7T19 - chains P and A of the 3 polymer chains in the assembly; structure by X-ray diffraction, 2.01 A resolution.

== Chain P ==
Molecule: 12-nt DNA strand
Sequence (12 nucleotides; row label = number of the first residue in the row):
     1 GGGGTGTGGT AG

== Chain A ==
Protein: DNA repair protein REV1
Source organism: Saccharomyces cerevisiae
Notes: EC 2.7.7.-
UniProtKB: P12689 (REV1_YEAST); numbering as in UniProt (aligned over 296-746)
Sequence (451 residues; each row starts with the number of its first residue):
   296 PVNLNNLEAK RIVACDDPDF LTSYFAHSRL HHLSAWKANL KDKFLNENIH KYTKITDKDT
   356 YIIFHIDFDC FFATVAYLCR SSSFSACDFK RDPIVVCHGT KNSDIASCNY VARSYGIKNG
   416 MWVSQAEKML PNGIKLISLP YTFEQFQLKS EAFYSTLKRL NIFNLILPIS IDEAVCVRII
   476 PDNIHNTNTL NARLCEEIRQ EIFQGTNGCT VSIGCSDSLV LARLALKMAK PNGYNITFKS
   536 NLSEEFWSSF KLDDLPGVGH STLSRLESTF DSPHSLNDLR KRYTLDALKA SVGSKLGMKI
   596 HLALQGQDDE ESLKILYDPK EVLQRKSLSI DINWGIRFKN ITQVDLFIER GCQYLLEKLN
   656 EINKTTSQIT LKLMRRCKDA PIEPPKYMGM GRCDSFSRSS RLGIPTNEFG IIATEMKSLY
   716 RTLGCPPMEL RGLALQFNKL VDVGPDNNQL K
Unresolved in the structure: 296-306, 745-746
Metal / ion sites: Ca2+: Asp-362, Phe-363, Asp-467 (together with 2'-deoxyguanosine-5'-triphosphate)
Ligand contacts: 2'-deoxyguanosine-5'-triphosphate (DGT): Arg-324, Leu-325, Leu-328, Asp-362, Phe-363, Asp-364, Cys-365, Phe-366, Phe-367, Ala-401, Ser-402, Tyr-405, Arg-408, Asn-414, Asp-467, Lys-525
Swiss-Prot annotation at these positions:
  - region (Interaction with target DNA): Tyr-319 to Ser-329, Thr-395 to Asn-397, Gly-554 to Thr-557, Arg-620 to Asn-628
  - binding site (dCTP): Arg-324, Asp-362 to Phe-366, Ser-402 to Arg-408, Asn-414, Asp-467
  - binding site (Mg(2+)): Asp-362, Phe-363, Asp-467, Glu-468
  - site (Interaction with target DNA): Lys-681, Ser-692, Ser-694
Reported in the primary citation:
  - binding site for 2'-deoxyguanosine-5'-triphosphate: Arg-324

== How chain P and chain A interact ==
Contacting residue pairs - 26 pairs, chain P then chain A:
  DG4(P) with Arg-696(A), salt bridge to the phosphate
  DT5(P) with Gln-663(A), phosphate contact; Arg-696(A), salt bridge to the phosphate
  DG6(P) with Ser-692(A), sugar contact; Arg-693(A), phosphate contact; Ser-694(A), hydrogen bond to the phosphate
  DT7(P) with Phe-691(A), phosphate contact; Ser-692(A), hydrogen bond to the phosphate
  DG8(P) with Ser-690(A), phosphate contact
  DG9(P) with Ser-556(A), hydrogen bond to the phosphate; Thr-557(A), phosphate contact
  DT10(P) with Gly-552(A), sugar contact; Gly-554(A), hydrogen bond to the phosphate; His-555(A), salt bridge to the phosphate; Ser-556(A), hydrogen bond to the phosphate; Thr-557(A), hydrogen bond to the phosphate
  DA11(P) with Pro-551(A), phosphate contact; Gly-552(A), hydrogen bond to the phosphate; Val-553(A), phosphate contact; Gly-554(A), phosphate contact
  DG12(P) with Ser-329(A), hydrogen bond to the base; Ile-464(A), phosphate contact; Ser-465(A), hydrogen bond to the phosphate; Asp-467(A), phosphate contact; Glu-468(A), sugar contact; Arg-518(A), salt bridge to the phosphate
Interface residues without a listed pair, chain A (23 interface residues in all): Leu-325, Leu-328, Leu-550

== Overview ==
Chain P and chain A form an interface of 9 and 23 residues respectively; the contacts include 9 hydrogen bonds
and 4 salt bridges. Polar contacts include DG12(P)/Ser-329(A), DG6(P)/Ser-694(A) and DT7(P)/Ser-692(A).
Ligands of chain A: 2'-deoxyguanosine-5'-triphosphate. The paper reports a binding site for
2'-deoxyguanosine-5'-triphosphate at Arg-324(A).
Here chain P is a 12-nt DNA strand and chain A is DNA repair protein REV1 (Saccharomyces cerevisiae). Entry
7T19 (Rev1 Ternary Complex with dGTP and Ca2+) was determined by X-ray diffraction, deposited together with
7T18, 7T1A and 7T1B.
